4ZF4 - chain A; structure by X-ray diffraction, 1.82 A resolution.

== Chain A ==
Name: Green fluorescent protein
From: Aequorea victoria
UniProt: P42212 (GFP_AEQVI); the construct has insertions or renumbered stretches relative to UniProt, so the offset changes along the chain: 1-15 = UniProt 51-65; 18-187 = UniProt 68-237; 197-243 = UniProt 4-50
Chain sequence (252 residues; each row starts with the number of its first residue; note: 2 numbers in that range are skipped by the numbering (no residue carries them; nothing is unmodelled there); numbers below 1 keep their minus sign (Met-10 is residue -10)):
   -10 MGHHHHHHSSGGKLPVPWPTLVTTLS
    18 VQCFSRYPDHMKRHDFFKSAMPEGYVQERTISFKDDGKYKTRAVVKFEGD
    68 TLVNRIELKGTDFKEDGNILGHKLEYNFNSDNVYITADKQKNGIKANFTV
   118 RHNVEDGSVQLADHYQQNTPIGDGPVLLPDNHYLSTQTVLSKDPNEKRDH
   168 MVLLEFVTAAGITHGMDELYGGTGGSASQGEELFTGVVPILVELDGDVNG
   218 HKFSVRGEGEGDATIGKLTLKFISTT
Not modelled in the structure: -10 to 0, 180-193
Covalent attachments: covalent link Ser15-Val18
Modified positions: Ser15 (chromophore; 4NT)
Construct notes: initiating methionine (-10); expression tag (-9 to 0); engineered mutation Leu14 (Phe64 in P42212), Arg30 (Gln80 in P42212), Ser49 (Phe99 in P42212), Lys55 (Asn105 in P42212), Val61 (Glu111 in P42212), Thr78 (Ile128 in P42212), Phe95 (Tyr145 in P42212), Asp98 (His148 in P42212), Thr103 (Met153 in P42212), Ala113 (Val163 in P42212), Thr116 (Lys166 in P42212), Val117 (Ile167 in P42212), Val121 (Ile171 in P42212), Thr155 (Ser205 in P42212), Val156 (Ala206 in P42212), Arg223 (Ser30 in P42212), Ile232 (Tyr39 in P42212), Ser241 (Cys48 in P42212); chromophore (15); linker (188-196)

== Summary ==
Chain A is Green fluorescent protein (Aequorea victoria); the structure, Crystal structure of Green
Fluorescent Protein (GFP); S65T, Y66(Cl1Y), H148D; circular permutant (50-51), was determined by X-ray
diffraction, deposited together with 4ZF3 and 4ZF5.
